9P4W - chains B and Q of the 12 polymer chains in the assembly; structure by electron microscopy, 2.29 A resolution.

== Chain B (and Q) ==
Molecule: Fatty acid synthase subunit alpha
From: Saccharomyces cerevisiae
Notes: EC 2.3.1.86, 1.1.1.100, 2.3.1.41; chain Q of this document is another copy of the same molecule, construct and numbering; everything in this record applies to it too
UniProt: P19097 (FAS2_YEAST); numbering as in UniProt (aligned over 1-1887)
Amino-acid sequence (1887 residues; numbered 1 to 1887; the number before each row is that of its first residue):
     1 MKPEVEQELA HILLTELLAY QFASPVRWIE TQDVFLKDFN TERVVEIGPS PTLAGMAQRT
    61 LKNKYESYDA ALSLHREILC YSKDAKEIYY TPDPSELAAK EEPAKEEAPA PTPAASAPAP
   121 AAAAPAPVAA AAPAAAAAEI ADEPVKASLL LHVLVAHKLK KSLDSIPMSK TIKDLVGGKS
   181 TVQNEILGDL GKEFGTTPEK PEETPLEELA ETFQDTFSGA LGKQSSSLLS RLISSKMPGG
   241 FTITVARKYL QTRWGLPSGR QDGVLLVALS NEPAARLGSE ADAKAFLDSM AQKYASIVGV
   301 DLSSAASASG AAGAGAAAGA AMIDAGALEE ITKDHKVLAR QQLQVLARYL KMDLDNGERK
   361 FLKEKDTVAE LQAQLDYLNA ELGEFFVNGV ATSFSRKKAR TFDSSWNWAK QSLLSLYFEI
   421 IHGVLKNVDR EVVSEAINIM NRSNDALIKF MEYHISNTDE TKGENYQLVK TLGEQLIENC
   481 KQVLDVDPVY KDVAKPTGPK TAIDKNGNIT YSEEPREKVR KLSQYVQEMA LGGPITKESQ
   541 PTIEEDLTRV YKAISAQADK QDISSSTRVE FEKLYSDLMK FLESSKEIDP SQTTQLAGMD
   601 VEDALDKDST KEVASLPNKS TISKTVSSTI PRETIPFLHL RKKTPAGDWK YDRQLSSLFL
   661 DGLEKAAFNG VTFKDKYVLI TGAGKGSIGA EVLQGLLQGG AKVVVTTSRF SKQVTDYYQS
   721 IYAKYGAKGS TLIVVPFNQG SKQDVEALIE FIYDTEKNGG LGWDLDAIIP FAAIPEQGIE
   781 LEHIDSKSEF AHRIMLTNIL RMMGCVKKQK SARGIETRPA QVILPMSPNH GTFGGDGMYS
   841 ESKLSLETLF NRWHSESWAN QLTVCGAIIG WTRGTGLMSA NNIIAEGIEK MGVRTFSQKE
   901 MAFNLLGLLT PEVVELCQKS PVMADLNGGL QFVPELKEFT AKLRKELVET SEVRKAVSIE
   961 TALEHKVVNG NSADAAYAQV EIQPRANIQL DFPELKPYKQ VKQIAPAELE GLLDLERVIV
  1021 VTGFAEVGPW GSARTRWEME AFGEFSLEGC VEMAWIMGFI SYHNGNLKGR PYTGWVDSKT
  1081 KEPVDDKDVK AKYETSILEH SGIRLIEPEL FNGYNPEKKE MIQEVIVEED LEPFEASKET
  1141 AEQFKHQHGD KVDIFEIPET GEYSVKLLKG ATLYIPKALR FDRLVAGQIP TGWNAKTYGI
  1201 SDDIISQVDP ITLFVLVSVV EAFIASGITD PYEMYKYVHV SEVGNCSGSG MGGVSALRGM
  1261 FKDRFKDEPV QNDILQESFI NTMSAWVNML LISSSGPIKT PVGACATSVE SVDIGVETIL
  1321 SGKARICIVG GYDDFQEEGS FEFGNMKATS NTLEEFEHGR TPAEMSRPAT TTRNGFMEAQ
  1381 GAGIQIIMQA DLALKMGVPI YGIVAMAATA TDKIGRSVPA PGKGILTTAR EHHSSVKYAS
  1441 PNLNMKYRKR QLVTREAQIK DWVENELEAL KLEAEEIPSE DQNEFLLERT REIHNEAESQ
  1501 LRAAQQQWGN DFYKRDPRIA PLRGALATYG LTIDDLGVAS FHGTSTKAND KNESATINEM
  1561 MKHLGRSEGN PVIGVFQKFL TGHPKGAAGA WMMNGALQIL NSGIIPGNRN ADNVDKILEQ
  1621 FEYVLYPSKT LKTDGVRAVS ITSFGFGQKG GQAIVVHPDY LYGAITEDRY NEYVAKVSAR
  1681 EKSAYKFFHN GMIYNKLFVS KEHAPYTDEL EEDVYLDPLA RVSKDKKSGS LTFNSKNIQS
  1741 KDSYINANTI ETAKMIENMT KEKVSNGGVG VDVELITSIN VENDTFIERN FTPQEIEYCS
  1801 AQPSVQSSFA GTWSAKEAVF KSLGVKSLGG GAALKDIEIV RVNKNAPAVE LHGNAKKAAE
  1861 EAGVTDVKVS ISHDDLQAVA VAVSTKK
Not modelled in the structure: 95-328, 539-602, 621-622, 971-978, 1068, 1436-1438, 1471-1484, 1726, 1745-1887
Ligand contacts: NADPH (NDP; NADPH dihydro-nicotinamide-adenine-dinucleotide phosphate): Gly682, Gly684, Ser687, Ile688, Thr706, Thr707, Ser708, Arg709, Phe737, Asn738, Gln739, Gly740, Phe771, Ala772, Ala773, Ile774, Ile794, Met795, Pro825, Met826, Ser827, Tyr839, Lys843, Ile869, Gly870, Trp871, Thr872, Gly876, Leu877, Met878
Curated features (UniProtKB/Swiss-Prot):
  - active site (For beta-ketoacyl synthase activity): Cys1305, His1542, His1583
  - binding site (acetyl-CoA): Asp1772 to Glu1774, Tyr1798, Ser1808, Glu1817 to Ser1827, Arg1841 to Lys1844, Ile1871 to His1873
  - binding site (Mg(2+)): Asp1772, Val1773, Glu1774, Ser1872, His1873
  - modified residue: Ser50 (Phosphoserine), Ser180 (O-(pantetheine 4'-phosphoryl)serine), Ser523 (Phosphoserine), Ser958 (Phosphoserine), Ser1440 (Phosphoserine)
  - cross-link: Lys37 (Glycyl lysine isopeptide (Lys-Gly) (interchain with G-Cter in ubiquitin))

== How chain B and chain Q interact ==
Residue-residue contacts - 152 pairs, chain B then chain Q:
  His335(B) - Tyr349(Q)
  Lys336(B) - Tyr349(Q)
  Lys336(B) - Leu350(Q)
  Ala339(B) - Leu346(Q)
  Ala339(B) - Tyr349(Q)  hydrophobic
  Arg340(B) - Leu350(Q)
  Arg340(B) - Met352(Q)
  Gln342(B) - Leu346(Q)
  Leu343(B) - Leu343(Q)  hydrophobic
  Leu343(B) - Leu346(Q)
  Leu343(B) - Ala347(Q)
  Leu343(B) - Leu350(Q)  hydrophobic
  Leu343(B) - Met352(Q)  hydrophobic
  Leu346(B) - Ala339(Q)
  Leu346(B) - Gln342(Q)
  Leu346(B) - Leu343(Q)
  Leu346(B) - Leu346(Q)  hydrophobic
  Ala347(B) - Leu343(Q)
  Tyr349(B) - His335(Q)
  Tyr349(B) - Lys336(Q)
  Tyr349(B) - Ala339(Q)  hydrophobic
  Leu350(B) - Lys336(Q)
  Leu350(B) - Arg340(Q)
  Leu350(B) - Leu343(Q)  hydrophobic
  Met352(B) - Arg340(Q)
  Met352(B) - Leu343(Q)  hydrophobic
  Gly357(B) - Gly357(Q)
  Gly357(B) - Glu358(Q)
  Glu358(B) - Gly357(Q)
  Glu358(B) - Lys360(Q)  salt bridge
  Lys360(B) - Glu358(Q)  salt bridge
  Lys360(B) - Phe361(Q)
  Phe361(B) - Lys360(Q)
  Phe361(B) - Phe361(Q)
  Phe361(B) - Glu364(Q)
  Glu364(B) - Phe361(Q)
  Glu364(B) - Glu364(Q)
  Glu364(B) - Lys365(Q)
  Glu364(B) - Val368(Q)
  Lys365(B) - Glu364(Q)
  Val368(B) - Glu364(Q)
  Val368(B) - Val368(Q)  hydrophobic
  Val368(B) - Leu371(Q)
  Leu371(B) - Val368(Q)
  Leu371(B) - Leu371(Q)  hydrophobic
  Leu371(B) - Gln372(Q)
  Leu371(B) - Leu375(Q)  hydrophobic
  Gln372(B) - Leu371(Q)
  Gln374(B) - Leu375(Q)
  Leu375(B) - Leu371(Q)  hydrophobic
  Leu375(B) - Gln374(Q)
  Leu375(B) - Leu375(Q)  hydrophobic
  Tyr377(B) - Val390(Q)  hydrogen bond (side chain-backbone)
  Tyr377(B) - Ala391(Q)
  Tyr377(B) - Thr392(Q)  hydrogen bond (side chain-backbone)
  Tyr377(B) - Ser741(Q)
  Tyr377(B) - Gln743(Q)
  Leu378(B) - Leu378(Q)  hydrophobic
  Ala380(B) - Gln743(Q)
  Glu381(B) - Val390(Q)
  Glu381(B) - Gly740(Q)
  Glu381(B) - Ser741(Q)  hydrogen bond
  Glu381(B) - Lys742(Q)  hydrogen bond (side chain-backbone)
  Glu381(B) - Gln743(Q)
  Glu381(B) - Arg793(Q)  salt bridge
  Val390(B) - Tyr377(Q)  hydrogen bond (backbone-side chain)
  Val390(B) - Glu381(Q)
  Ala391(B) - Tyr377(Q)
  Thr392(B) - Tyr377(Q)  hydrogen bond (backbone-side chain)
  Gly740(B) - Glu381(Q)
  Ser741(B) - Tyr377(Q)
  Ser741(B) - Glu381(Q)  hydrogen bond
  Lys742(B) - Glu381(Q)  hydrogen bond (backbone-side chain)
  Lys742(B) - Asp785(Q)  salt bridge
  Gln743(B) - Tyr377(Q)
  Gln743(B) - Ala380(Q)
  Gln743(B) - Glu381(Q)
  Glu780(B) - Arg852(Q)
  Glu780(B) - Glu856(Q)
  Glu780(B) - Ser857(Q)  hydrogen bond
  Leu781(B) - Leu800(Q)
  Leu781(B) - Met803(Q)  hydrophobic
  Leu781(B) - Arg852(Q)
  Leu781(B) - Glu856(Q)  hydrogen bond (backbone-side chain)
  Leu781(B) - Trp858(Q)
  Glu782(B) - Gly804(Q)
  Glu782(B) - Lys807(Q)  salt bridge
  Glu782(B) - Lys808(Q)  hydrogen bond (backbone-side chain)
  Ile784(B) - Arg852(Q)
  Asp785(B) - Lys742(Q)  salt bridge
  Glu789(B) - Arg793(Q)  salt bridge
  Glu789(B) - Thr797(Q)
  Glu789(B) - Arg801(Q)  salt bridge
  His792(B) - His792(Q)  hydrogen bond
  Arg793(B) - Glu381(Q)  salt bridge
  Arg793(B) - Glu789(Q)  salt bridge
  Leu796(B) - Met838(Q)  hydrophobic
  Thr797(B) - Glu789(Q)
  Thr797(B) - Met838(Q)
  Leu800(B) - Leu781(Q)
  Leu800(B) - Met838(Q)  hydrophobic
  Leu800(B) - Glu841(Q)
  Arg801(B) - Glu789(Q)  salt bridge
  Met803(B) - Leu781(Q)  hydrophobic
  Gly804(B) - Glu782(Q)
  Lys807(B) - Glu782(Q)  salt bridge
  Lys808(B) - Glu782(Q)  hydrogen bond (side chain-backbone)
  His830(B) - Asn851(Q)  hydrogen bond (backbone-side chain)
  Gly831(B) - Asn851(Q)
  Gly831(B) - Arg852(Q)
  Gly831(B) - Ser855(Q)  hydrogen bond (backbone-side chain)
  Thr832(B) - Ser855(Q)
  Phe833(B) - Ser855(Q)
  Gly834(B) - Ser855(Q)
  Gly834(B) - Glu856(Q)
  Gly835(B) - Glu856(Q)  hydrogen bond (backbone-side chain)
  Gly837(B) - Arg852(Q)  hydrogen bond (backbone-side chain)
  Met838(B) - Leu796(Q)  hydrophobic
  Met838(B) - Thr797(Q)
  Met838(B) - Leu800(Q)  hydrophobic
  Ser840(B) - Thr848(Q)
  Glu841(B) - Leu800(Q)
  Glu841(B) - Ser845(Q)  hydrogen bond (backbone-side chain)
  Glu841(B) - Thr848(Q)  hydrogen bond
  Glu841(B) - Arg852(Q)  salt bridge
  Leu844(B) - Leu844(Q)
  Leu844(B) - Thr848(Q)
  Ser845(B) - Glu841(Q)  hydrogen bond (side chain-backbone)
  Ser845(B) - Ser845(Q)  hydrogen bond
  Thr848(B) - Ser840(Q)
  Thr848(B) - Glu841(Q)  hydrogen bond
  Thr848(B) - Leu844(Q)
  Asn851(B) - His830(Q)  hydrogen bond (side chain-backbone)
  Asn851(B) - Gly831(Q)
  Arg852(B) - Glu780(Q)
  Arg852(B) - Leu781(Q)
  Arg852(B) - Ile784(Q)
  Arg852(B) - Gly831(Q)
  Arg852(B) - Gly837(Q)  hydrogen bond (side chain-backbone)
  Arg852(B) - Glu841(Q)  salt bridge
  Ser855(B) - Gly831(Q)  hydrogen bond (side chain-backbone)
  Ser855(B) - Thr832(Q)
  Ser855(B) - Phe833(Q)
  Ser855(B) - Gly834(Q)
  Ser855(B) - Lys937(Q)  hydrogen bond (backbone-side chain)
  Glu856(B) - Glu780(Q)
  Glu856(B) - Leu781(Q)  hydrogen bond (side chain-backbone)
  Glu856(B) - Gly834(Q)
  Glu856(B) - Gly835(Q)  hydrogen bond (side chain-backbone)
  Ser857(B) - Glu780(Q)  hydrogen bond
  Trp858(B) - Leu781(Q)
  Lys937(B) - Ser855(Q)  hydrogen bond (side chain-backbone)
Interface residues without a listed pair, chain B (78 interface residues in all): Thr367, Leu382, Phe386, Val387, Ile779, Ser786, Glu847, Leu849, Leu862
Interface residues without a listed pair, chain Q (78 interface residues in all): Thr367, Leu382, Phe386, Val387, Ile779, Ser786, Glu847, Leu849, Leu862

== Summary ==
Chain B and chain Q each contribute 78 residues to their interface, with 30 hydrogen bonds and 14 salt
bridges. Polar pairs include Glu358(B)-Lys360(Q), Glu381(B)-Arg793(Q) and Lys742(B)-Asp785(Q). Ligands of
chain B: NADPH.
Chain B and chain Q are both Fatty acid synthase subunit alpha (Saccharomyces cerevisiae); the structure,
Atomic model of wild type S. cerevisiae Fatty Acid Synthase (FAS), was determined by electron microscopy (same
publication as 9D49, 9P4V, 9D47, 9D48 and 9D4A).
